7QOJ - chains C and D of the 14 polymer chains in the assembly; structure by electron microscopy, 3.21 A resolution.

== Chain C ==
Name: Ring protein 2 gp40
Organism: Bacteroides phage crAss001
Reference sequence: A0A385DT87 (A0A385DT87_9CAUD); numbering as in UniProt (aligned over 1-225)
Chain sequence (225 residues; numbered 1 to 225; the number before each row is that of its first residue):
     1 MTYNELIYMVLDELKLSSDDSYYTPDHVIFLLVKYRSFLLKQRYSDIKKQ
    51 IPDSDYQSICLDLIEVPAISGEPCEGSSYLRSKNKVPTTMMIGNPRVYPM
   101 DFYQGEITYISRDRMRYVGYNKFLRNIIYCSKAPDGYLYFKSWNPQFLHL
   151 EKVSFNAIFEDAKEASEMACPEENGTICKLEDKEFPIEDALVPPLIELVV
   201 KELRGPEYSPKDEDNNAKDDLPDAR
Disulfide bonds: Cys60-Cys170

== Chain D ==
Name: Ring protein 3 gp35
Organism: Bacteroides phage crAss001
Reference sequence: A0A385DV73 (A0A385DV73_9CAUD); residues 1-230 here = UniProt positions 1-230
Chain sequence (230 residues; numbered 1 to 230; the number before each row is that of its first residue):
     1 MTNKEFSDGFSTLLNSFGITPNITLDEYEKSTFLTNAQEQLIIDIYSGRN
    51 IIYGKSFEQTEEIRRYLSNLVETYETSTKVTGKLGLSKDSVFFEIPQDTW
   101 FITYEVAFLKDSRLGCLDGIEASVVPLPQDDLYRAKDNPFRGPSKDRVLR
   151 LDIKSDLAELISKYNVDKYLMRYISQPTPIILVDLPDGLSINGVSTESEC
   201 ELNPVVHRAILERAVQLAIISKTQLTGNKE
Not modelled in the structure: 227-230

== Chain C / chain D interface ==
Inter-chain disulfides: Cys178(C)-Cys116(D)
Residue-residue contacts - 17 pairs, chain C then chain D:
  Asp20(C) with Pro126(D)
  Tyr22(C) with Arg141(D), hydrogen bond (backbone-side chain)
  Thr24(C) with Phe140(D), hydrogen bond (side chain-backbone); Arg147(D)
  Asp26(C) with Pro139(D); Phe140(D); Asp146(D); Arg147(D), salt bridge
  His27(C) with Phe140(D); Arg141(D)
  Phe30(C) with Phe140(D), hydrophobic
  Cys178(C) with Cys116(D), disulfide
  Lys179(C) with Leu117(D)
  Lys211(C) with Asp131(D), salt bridge
  Asp214(C) with Asp130(D)
  Asn215(C) with Gln129(D); Asp130(D)
Other interface residues (no listed pair), chain C (14 interface residues in all): Asp19, Pro25, Asp212
Other interface residues (no listed pair), chain D (12 interface residues in all): Ser123

== Overview ==
The interface between chain C and chain D involves 14 residues on one side and 12 on the other, with 1
disulfide bond, 2 hydrogen bonds and 2 salt bridges. Among the polar pairs are Asp26(C)-Arg147(D),
Lys211(C)-Asp131(D) and Tyr22(C)-Arg141(D).
Here chain C is Ring protein 2 gp40 and chain D is Ring protein 3 gp35, both from Bacteroides phage crAss001.
Entry 7QOJ (Tail barrel assembly of the phicrAss001 virion with C12 symmetry imposed) was determined by
electron microscopy (same publication as 7QOG, 7QOH, 7QOI, 7QOK and 7QOL).
